PDB entry 2JLA | X-ray diffraction, 2.81 A resolution | chains A and B

== Chain A (and B) ==
Molecule: 2-succinyl-5-enolpyruvyl-6-hydroxy-3-cyclohexene -1-carboxylate synthase
From: Escherichia coli
Notes: EC 2.2.1.9; chain B of this document is another copy of the same molecule, construct and numbering; everything in this record applies to it too
UniProtKB: P17109 (MEND_ECOLI); residues 1-556 here = UniProt positions 1-556
Sequence (558 residues; row label = number of the first residue in the row; numbers below 1 keep their minus sign (Gly-1 is residue -1)):
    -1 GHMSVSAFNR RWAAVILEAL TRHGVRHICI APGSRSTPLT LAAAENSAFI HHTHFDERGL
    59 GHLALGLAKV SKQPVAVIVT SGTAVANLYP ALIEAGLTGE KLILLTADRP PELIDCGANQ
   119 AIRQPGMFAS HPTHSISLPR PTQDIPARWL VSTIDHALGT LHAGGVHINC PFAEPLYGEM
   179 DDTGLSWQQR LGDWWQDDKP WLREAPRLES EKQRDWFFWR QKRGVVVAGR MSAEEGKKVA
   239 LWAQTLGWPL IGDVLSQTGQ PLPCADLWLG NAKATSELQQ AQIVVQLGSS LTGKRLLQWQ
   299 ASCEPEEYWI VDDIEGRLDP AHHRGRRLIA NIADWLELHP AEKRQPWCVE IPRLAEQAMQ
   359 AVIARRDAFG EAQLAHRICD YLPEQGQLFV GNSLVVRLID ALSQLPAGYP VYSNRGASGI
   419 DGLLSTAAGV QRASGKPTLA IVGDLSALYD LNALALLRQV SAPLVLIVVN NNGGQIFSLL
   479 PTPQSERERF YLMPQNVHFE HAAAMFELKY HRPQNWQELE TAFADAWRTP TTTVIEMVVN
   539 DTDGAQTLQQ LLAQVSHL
Unresolved in the structure: -1 to 0
Modified positions: Mse1, Mse125, Mse178, Mse229, Mse357, Mse491, Mse503, Mse535 (selenomethionine; parent Met)
Metal / ion sites: Mn2+: Asp442, Asn469, Gly471 (together with thiamine diphosphate)
Ligand contacts:
  - thiamine diphosphate (TPP), molecule 1: Pro30, Gly31, Glu55, Thr78, Thr81, Ala82, Gln118
  - thiamine diphosphate (TPP), molecule 2: Ser391, Leu392, Val393, Ser416, Gly417, Ile418, Asp419, Gly441, Asp442, Leu443, Ser444, Tyr447, Asn469, Gly471, Gly472, Gln473, Ile474, Phe475
Swiss-Prot annotation at these positions:
  - mutagenesis: Glu55 (E55Q: Loss of activity)

== Chain A / chain B interface ==
Residue-residue contacts (153; chain A residue first):
  Ile28(A) - Phe488(B)  hydrophobic
  Pro30(A) - Tyr489(B)
  Pro30(A) - Mse491(B)
  Gly31(A) - Phe475(B)
  Gly31(A) - Tyr489(B)
  Ser32(A) - Phe475(B)
  Ser32(A) - Leu478(B)
  Thr35(A) - Tyr489(B)  hydrogen bond
  Thr38(A) - Phe488(B)
  Leu39(A) - Pro481(B)  hydrophobic
  Leu39(A) - Glu484(B)
  Leu39(A) - Tyr489(B)
  Ala42(A) - Phe488(B)  hydrophobic
  His49(A) - Arg487(B)  hydrogen bond (backbone-side chain)
  His49(A) - Phe488(B)
  Thr51(A) - Arg487(B)
  Thr51(A) - Mse491(B)
  His52(A) - Mse491(B)
  Phe53(A) - Leu446(B)  hydrophobic
  Phe53(A) - Tyr447(B)
  Phe53(A) - Gln493(B)
  Asp54(A) - Arg56(B)  salt bridge
  Asp54(A) - Tyr447(B)
  Glu55(A) - Tyr447(B)  hydrogen bond
  Arg56(A) - Asp54(B)  salt bridge
  Arg56(A) - Arg56(B)
  Arg56(A) - Asn85(B)  hydrogen bond
  Thr81(A) - Pro88(B)
  Thr81(A) - Ile91(B)
  Thr81(A) - Ala415(B)
  Thr81(A) - Gly417(B)
  Thr81(A) - Asp419(B)  hydrogen bond
  Ala84(A) - Tyr87(B)  hydrophobic
  Ala84(A) - Ile91(B)  hydrophobic
  Asn85(A) - Arg56(B)  hydrogen bond
  Asn85(A) - Pro88(B)
  Asn85(A) - Asp419(B)  hydrogen bond
  Asn85(A) - Tyr447(B)
  Tyr87(A) - Ala84(B)  hydrophobic
  Tyr87(A) - Tyr87(B)  hydrophobic
  Tyr87(A) - Mse125(B)  hydrogen bond (side chain-backbone)
  Pro88(A) - Thr81(B)
  Pro88(A) - Asn85(B)
  Ile91(A) - Thr81(B)
  Ile91(A) - Ala84(B)  hydrophobic
  Ile91(A) - Ile120(B)  hydrophobic
  Ile91(A) - Mse125(B)  hydrophobic
  Leu95(A) - Ile120(B)  hydrophobic
  Glu110(A) - His320(B)  hydrogen bond (backbone-side chain)
  Leu111(A) - Pro318(B)
  Ile112(A) - Arg315(B)
  Asp113(A) - Arg315(B)  hydrogen bond (backbone-side chain)
  Cys114(A) - Arg315(B)
  Cys114(A) - Leu316(B)
  Cys114(A) - Asp317(B)
  Cys114(A) - Pro318(B)
  Cys114(A) - His320(B)
  Gly115(A) - Arg315(B)  hydrogen bond (backbone-backbone)
  Gly115(A) - Leu316(B)
  Gly115(A) - Pro318(B)
  Asn117(A) - Arg413(B)  hydrogen bond (side chain-backbone)
  Asn117(A) - Gly414(B)
  Asn117(A) - Ser416(B)  hydrogen bond
  Gln118(A) - Gly414(B)  hydrogen bond (backbone-backbone)
  Gln118(A) - Ala415(B)
  Ile120(A) - Ile91(B)  hydrophobic
  Ile120(A) - Leu95(B)  hydrophobic
  Arg121(A) - Ser128(B)
  Arg121(A) - His129(B)  hydrogen bond (backbone-side chain)
  Gly124(A) - Ala127(B)
  Mse125(A) - Tyr87(B)  hydrogen bond (backbone-side chain)
  Mse125(A) - Ile91(B)  hydrophobic
  Mse125(A) - Mse125(B)
  Ala127(A) - Gly124(B)
  Ala127(A) - Mse125(B)  hydrophobic
  Ser128(A) - Arg121(B)  hydrogen bond (backbone-side chain)
  His129(A) - Arg121(B)  hydrogen bond (side chain-backbone)
  His129(A) - Mse125(B)
  Tyr175(A) - Pro479(B)
  Tyr175(A) - Thr480(B)
  Arg315(A) - Ile112(B)
  Arg315(A) - Asp113(B)
  Arg315(A) - Cys114(B)
  Arg315(A) - Gly115(B)  hydrogen bond (backbone-backbone)
  Leu316(A) - Cys114(B)
  Asp317(A) - Cys114(B)  hydrogen bond (backbone-backbone)
  Pro318(A) - Leu111(B)
  Pro318(A) - Cys114(B)
  His320(A) - Glu110(B)  hydrogen bond (side chain-backbone)
  His320(A) - Cys114(B)
  Arg413(A) - Asn117(B)
  Gly414(A) - Asn117(B)
  Gly414(A) - Gln118(B)  hydrogen bond (backbone-backbone)
  Ala415(A) - Thr81(B)
  Ala415(A) - Gln118(B)
  Ser416(A) - Asn117(B)  hydrogen bond
  Gly417(A) - Thr81(B)
  Asp419(A) - Thr81(B)  hydrogen bond
  Asp419(A) - Asn85(B)  hydrogen bond
  Leu446(A) - Phe53(B)  hydrophobic
  Leu446(A) - Asn450(B)  hydrogen bond (backbone-side chain)
  Leu446(A) - Mse503(B)  hydrophobic
  Tyr447(A) - Phe53(B)
  Tyr447(A) - Asp54(B)
  Tyr447(A) - Glu55(B)  hydrogen bond
  Tyr447(A) - Asn85(B)  hydrogen bond
  Tyr447(A) - Asn450(B)  hydrogen bond (backbone-side chain)
  Leu449(A) - Leu449(B)  hydrophobic
  Asn450(A) - Leu446(B)  hydrogen bond (side chain-backbone)
  Asn450(A) - Tyr447(B)  hydrogen bond (side chain-backbone)
  Ala453(A) - Gln493(B)
  Arg456(A) - Gln493(B)  hydrogen bond (side chain-backbone)
  Phe475(A) - Pro30(B)  hydrophobic
  Phe475(A) - Gly31(B)
  Phe475(A) - Ser32(B)
  Leu478(A) - Ser32(B)
  Pro479(A) - Tyr175(B)
  Thr480(A) - Tyr175(B)
  Pro481(A) - Leu39(B)  hydrophobic
  Glu484(A) - Leu39(B)
  Arg487(A) - His49(B)  hydrogen bond (side chain-backbone)
  Arg487(A) - Thr51(B)
  Phe488(A) - Ile28(B)  hydrophobic
  Phe488(A) - Thr38(B)
  Phe488(A) - Ala42(B)  hydrophobic
  Phe488(A) - His49(B)
  Tyr489(A) - Pro30(B)
  Tyr489(A) - Gly31(B)
  Tyr489(A) - Thr35(B)  hydrogen bond
  Tyr489(A) - Leu39(B)
  Tyr489(A) - Tyr175(B)
  Mse491(A) - Pro30(B)
  Mse491(A) - Thr51(B)
  Mse491(A) - His52(B)
  Mse491(A) - Phe53(B)
  Gln493(A) - Phe53(B)
  Gln493(A) - Ala453(B)
  Gln493(A) - Arg456(B)  hydrogen bond (backbone-side chain)
  Asn494(A) - Arg456(B)
  Val495(A) - Mse503(B)
  His496(A) - Mse503(B)
  Phe497(A) - Mse503(B)  hydrophobic
  His499(A) - His499(B)  hydrogen bond
  His499(A) - Ala502(B)
  His499(A) - Mse503(B)
  Ala500(A) - Mse503(B)
  Ala502(A) - His499(B)
  Mse503(A) - Leu446(B)  hydrophobic
  Mse503(A) - Val495(B)
  Mse503(A) - His496(B)
  Mse503(A) - Phe497(B)  hydrophobic
  Mse503(A) - His499(B)
  Phe504(A) - Leu446(B)  hydrophobic
Interface residues without a listed pair, chain A (79 interface residues in all): Ala116, Ala119, Leu443, Glu505
Interface residues without a listed pair, chain B (79 interface residues in all): Ala116, Ala119, Leu443, Asn494, Ala500, Phe504, Glu505

== Overview ==
Chain A and chain B each contribute 79 residues to their interface; the contacts include 36 hydrogen bonds and
2 salt bridges. Polar contacts include Asp54(A)-Arg56(B), Thr35(A)-Tyr489(B) and His49(A)-Arg487(B). Ligands
of chain A: thiamine diphosphate. Curated annotation (UniProt) lists one mutagenesis site on chain A.
Chain A and chain B are both 2-succinyl-5-enolpyruvyl-6-hydroxy-3-cyclohexene -1-carboxylate synthase
(Escherichia coli); the structure, Crystal structure of E.coli MenD, 2-succinyl-5-enolpyruvyl-6-hydroxy-
3-cyclohexadiene-1-carboxylate synthase - SeMet protein, was determined by X-ray diffraction, deposited
together with 2JLC.
